1W88 - chains B and D of the 5 polymer chains in the assembly; structure by X-ray diffraction, 2.30 A resolution.

# Chain B (and D)
Molecule: Pyruvate dehydrogenase E1 component, beta subunit
From: Geobacillus stearothermophilus
Notes: EC 1.2.4.1; chain D of this document is another copy of the same molecule, construct and numbering; everything in this record applies to it too
UniProt: P21874 (ODPB_BACST); residues 1-324 here = UniProt positions 1-324
Sequence (324 residues; each row starts with the number of its first residue):
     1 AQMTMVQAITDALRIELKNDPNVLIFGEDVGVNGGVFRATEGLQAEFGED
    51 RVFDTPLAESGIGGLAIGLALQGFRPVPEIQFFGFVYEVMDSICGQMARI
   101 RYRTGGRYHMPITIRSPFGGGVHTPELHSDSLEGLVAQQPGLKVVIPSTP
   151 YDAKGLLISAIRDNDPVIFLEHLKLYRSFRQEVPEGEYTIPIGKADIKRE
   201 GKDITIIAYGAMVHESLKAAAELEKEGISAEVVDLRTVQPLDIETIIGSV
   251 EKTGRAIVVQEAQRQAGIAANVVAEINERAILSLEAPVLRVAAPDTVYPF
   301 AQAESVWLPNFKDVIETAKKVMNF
Small-molecule neighbours: thiamine diphosphate (TPP): Glu28, Leu57, Glu59, Gln81, Phe85

# Interface between chain B and chain D
Contacting residue pairs - 85 pairs, chain B then chain D:
  Tyr87(B) with Tyr87(D); Met90(D); Asp91(D); Gly95(D); Arg99(D), hydrogen bond; Gln139(D), hydrogen bond
  Met90(B) with Tyr87(D), hydrophobic; Leu135(D), hydrophobic
  Asp91(B) with Tyr87(D); Glu88(D)
  Gly95(B) with Tyr87(D); Leu127(D)
  Arg99(B) with Tyr87(D), hydrogen bond; Leu127(D); Asp130(D), salt bridge; Val297(D)
  Tyr102(B) with Val297(D), hydrophobic; Tyr298(D), hydrogen bond (side chain-backbone); Pro299(D); Phe300(D), hydrogen bond (side chain-backbone)
  Arg103(B) with Glu126(D), salt bridge; Phe300(D)
  Asp130(B) with Arg99(D), salt bridge
  Gly134(B) with Gln138(D)
  Leu135(B) with Met90(D), hydrophobic; Leu135(D); Gln138(D), hydrogen bond (backbone-side chain)
  Ala137(B) with Gln265(D), hydrogen bond (backbone-side chain)
  Gln138(B) with Gly134(D); Leu135(D), hydrogen bond (side chain-backbone); Gln265(D); Ala266(D); Gly267(D), hydrogen bond (side chain-backbone)
  Gln139(B) with Tyr87(D), hydrogen bond; Gln265(D), hydrogen bond (backbone-side chain)
  Pro140(B) with Gln263(D); Gln265(D); Asp295(D); Thr296(D); Val297(D)
  Gln239(B) with Gln265(D)
  Gln263(B) with Pro140(D)
  Arg264(B) with Glu275(D), salt bridge; Glu278(D), salt bridge
  Gln265(B) with Ala137(D), hydrogen bond (side chain-backbone); Gln138(D); Gln139(D), hydrogen bond (side chain-backbone); Pro140(D); Gln239(D)
  Ala266(B) with Gln138(D)
  Gly267(B) with Gln138(D), hydrogen bond (backbone-side chain)
  Ala270(B) with Ala270(D); Asn271(D); Ala274(D), hydrophobic
  Asn271(B) with Ala270(D)
  Val273(B) with Ala274(D), hydrophobic; Asn277(D)
  Ala274(B) with Val273(D), hydrophobic
  Glu275(B) with Arg264(D), salt bridge
  Asn277(B) with Val273(D); Asn277(D), hydrogen bond; Pro287(D); Val288(D), hydrogen bond (side chain-backbone)
  Glu278(B) with Arg264(D), salt bridge; Leu289(D); Arg290(D), salt bridge
  Ile281(B) with Pro287(D), hydrophobic
  Leu282(B) with Phe324(D), hydrophobic
  Pro287(B) with Asn277(D); Ile281(D)
  Val288(B) with Asn277(D), hydrogen bond (backbone-side chain)
  Leu289(B) with Glu278(D)
  Arg290(B) with Ala274(D); Glu275(D), salt bridge; Glu278(D), salt bridge
  Asp295(B) with Pro140(D)
  Thr296(B) with Pro140(D)
  Val297(B) with Arg99(D); Tyr102(D), hydrogen bond (backbone-side chain); Pro140(D)
  Tyr298(B) with Tyr102(D), hydrogen bond (backbone-side chain)
  Pro299(B) with Tyr102(D)
  Phe300(B) with Tyr102(D), hydrogen bond (backbone-side chain); Arg103(D)
  Phe324(B) with Leu282(D), hydrophobic
Other interface residues (no listed pair), chain B (45 interface residues in all): Cys94, Ala98, Arg279, Leu284, Ala286
Other interface residues (no listed pair), chain D (48 interface residues in all): Cys94, Ala98, Arg279, Leu284, Ala286

# In short
The interface between chain B and chain D involves 45 residues on one side and 48 on the other, with 20
hydrogen bonds and 10 salt bridges. Polar pairs include Arg99(B)-Asp130(D), Arg103(B)-Glu126(D) and
Arg264(B)-Glu275(D). Chain B binds thiamine diphosphate.
Both chains are Pyruvate dehydrogenase E1 component, beta subunit (Geobacillus stearothermophilus). Entry 1W88
(The crystal structure of pyruvate dehydrogenase E1(D180N,E183Q) bound to the peripheral subunit binding
domain of E2) was determined by X-ray diffraction together with 1W85 from the same study.
